Entry 7T2J (X-ray diffraction, 2.70 A resolution); this record covers chain B.

Chain B:
Name: Transcriptional enhancer factor TEF-4
From: Homo sapiens
UniProt: Q15562 (TEAD2_HUMAN); residue numbers follow UniProt; this construct covers 217-447
Chain sequence (234 residues; each row starts with the number of its first residue):
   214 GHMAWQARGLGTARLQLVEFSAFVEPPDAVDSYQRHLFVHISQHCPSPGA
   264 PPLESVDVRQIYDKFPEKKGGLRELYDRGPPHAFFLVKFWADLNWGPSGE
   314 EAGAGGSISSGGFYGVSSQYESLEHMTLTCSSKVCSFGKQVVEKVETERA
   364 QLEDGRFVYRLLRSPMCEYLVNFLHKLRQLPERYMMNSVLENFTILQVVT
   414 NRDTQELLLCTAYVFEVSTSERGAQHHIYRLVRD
Not modelled in the structure: 214-217, 257-263, 281-282, 309-324, 447
Sequence notes: expression tag (214-216)
Covalently attached groups: compound E8Y linked to C380

Summary:
Chain B is Transcriptional enhancer factor TEF-4 (Homo sapiens); the structure, Crystal Structure of TEAD2 in
a covalent complex with TED-642, was determined by X-ray diffraction together with 7T2K, 7T2L and 7T2M from
the same study.
